1WB4 - chain A; structure by X-ray diffraction, 1.40 A resolution.

[Chain A]
Name: Endo-1,4-beta-xylanase Y
Organism: Clostridium thermocellum
Notes: EC 3.2.1.8; fragment: feruloyl esterase domain, residues 792-1077
UniProtKB: P51584 (XYNY_CLOTM); residue numbers follow UniProt; this construct covers 792-1077
Amino-acid sequence (297 residues; numbered 789 to 1085; the number before each row is that of its first residue):
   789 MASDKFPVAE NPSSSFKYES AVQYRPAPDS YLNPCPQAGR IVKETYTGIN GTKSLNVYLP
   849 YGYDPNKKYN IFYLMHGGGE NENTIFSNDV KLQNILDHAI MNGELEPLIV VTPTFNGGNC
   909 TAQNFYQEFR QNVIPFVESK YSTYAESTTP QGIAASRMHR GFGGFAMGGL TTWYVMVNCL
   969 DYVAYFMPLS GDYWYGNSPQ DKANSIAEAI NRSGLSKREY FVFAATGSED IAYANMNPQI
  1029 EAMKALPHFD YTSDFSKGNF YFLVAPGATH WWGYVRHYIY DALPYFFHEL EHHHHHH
Unresolved in the structure: 789-802
Construct notes: engineered mutation Ala954 (Ser in P51584); conflict Glu1017 (Asp in P51584), Asp1018 (His in P51584)
Ion coordination: Cd2+ site 1: Cys823, His886, Met889 (shared with 1 residue of chain B); Cd2+ site 2: Glu894, His1076, Glu1079, His1083, His1085; Cd2+ site 3: Glu926, Tyr929; Cd2+ site 4: His947, His1080; Cd2+ site 5 near Asn985 (its only coordinating residue here); Cd2+ site 6: Glu1007 (shared with 2 residues of chain B); Cd2+ site 7: Glu1017 (shared with 3 residues of chain B); Cd2+ site 8 near His1076 (its only coordinating residue here); Cd2+ site 9 near His1081 (its only coordinating residue here); Cd2+ site 10: His1082, His1084 (shared with 1 residue of chain B)
Small-molecule neighbours: sinapinate (SXX): Gly866, Ala954, Met955, Leu958, Ser978, Gly979, Asp980, Trp982, Ile1019, Ala1020, Asn1023
Reported in the primary citation:
  - catalytic residues: Asp1018, His1058 (citing earlier work)
  - conformationally variable residues (order/disorder transition, side-chain flip): Met955, Trp982, Ile1019, Asn1023
  - binding site for sinapinate: Met955, Trp982, Ile1019, Asn1023

[Summary]
Chain A binds sinapinate. Cys823, His886 and Met889 form the Cd2+ site 1. Glu894, His1076, Glu1079, His1083
and His1085 form the Cd2+ site 2. The paper reports catalytic residues Asp1018 and His1058; a binding site for
sinapinate at Met955, Trp982 and Ile1019 among others.
Chain A is Endo-1,4-beta-xylanase Y (Clostridium thermocellum); the structure, S954A mutant of the feruloyl
esterase module from clostridium thermocellum complexed with sinapinate, was determined by X-ray diffraction,
deposited together with 1WB6 and 1WB5.
